PDB entry 2FEZ | X-ray diffraction, 2.00 A resolution | chain A

== Chain A ==
Name: Probable regulatory protein embR
Source organism: Mycobacterium tuberculosis
UniProt: P66799 (EMBR_MYCTU); residue numbers follow UniProt; this construct covers 1-388
Amino-acid sequence (388 residues; numbered 1 to 388; the number before each row is that of its first residue):
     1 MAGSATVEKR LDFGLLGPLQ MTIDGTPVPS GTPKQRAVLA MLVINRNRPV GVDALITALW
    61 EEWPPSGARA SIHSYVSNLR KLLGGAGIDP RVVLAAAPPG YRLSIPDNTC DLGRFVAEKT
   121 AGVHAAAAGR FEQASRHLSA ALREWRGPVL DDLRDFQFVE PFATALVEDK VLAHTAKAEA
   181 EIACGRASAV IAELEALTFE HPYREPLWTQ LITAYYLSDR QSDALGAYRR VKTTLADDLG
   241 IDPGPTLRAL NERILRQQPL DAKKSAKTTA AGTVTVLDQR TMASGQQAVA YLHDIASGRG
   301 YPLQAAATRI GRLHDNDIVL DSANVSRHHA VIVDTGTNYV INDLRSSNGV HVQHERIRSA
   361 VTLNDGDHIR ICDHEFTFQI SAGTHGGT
Not modelled in the structure: 1-9, 383-388
From the paper describing this entry:
  - contacts within the chain: Leu16-Trp145, Ile44-Leu150 (hydrophobic contact), Ala40-Leu150 (hydrophobic contact), Leu15-Leu150 (hydrophobic contact), Leu19-Leu150 (hydrophobic contact)
  - specificity-determining residues: Leu313 (proposed by the authors, not directly observed)

== In short ==
From the paper: the specificity determinant Leu313; contacts within the chain involving Leu16, Trp145 and
Leu150 among others.
Chain A is Probable regulatory protein embR (Mycobacterium tuberculosis); the structure, Mycobacterium
tuberculosis EmbR, was determined by X-ray diffraction together with 2FF4 from the same study.
